6PDQ - chains A and D of the 6 polymer chains in the assembly; structure by X-ray diffraction, 1.83 A resolution.

Chain A (and D):
Name: Ancestral Effector Caspase-3/6/7
From: Homo sapiens
Notes: chain D of this document is another copy of the same molecule, construct and numbering; everything in this record applies to it too
Amino-acid sequence (142 residues; each row starts with the number of its first residue):
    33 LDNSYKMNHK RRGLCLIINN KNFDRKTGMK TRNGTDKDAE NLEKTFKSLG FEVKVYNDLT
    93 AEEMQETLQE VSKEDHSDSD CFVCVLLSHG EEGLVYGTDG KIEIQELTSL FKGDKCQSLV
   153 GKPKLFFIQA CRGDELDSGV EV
Not modelled in the structure: 33, 173-174 (chain D: fully traced)

Interface between chain A and chain D:
Contacting residue pairs (6; chain A residue first):
  Gly145(A) with Val172(D)
  Gln149(A) with Val172(D); Glu173(D)
  Val172(A) with Gly145(D); Asp146(D); Val152(D), hydrophobic
Other interface residues (no listed pair), chain A (7 interface residues in all): Asp146, Val152, Glu167, Gly171
Other interface residues (no listed pair), chain D (7 interface residues in all): Gln137, Gly171

In short:
Chain A and chain D each contribute 7 residues to their interface.
Both chains are Ancestral Effector Caspase-3/6/7 (Homo sapiens). Entry 6PDQ (Ancestral Effector Caspase 3/6/7)
was determined by X-ray diffraction (same publication as 6PPM).
